Entry 7QV9 (electron microscopy, 3.50 A resolution); this record covers chains D and E of the 14 polymer chains in the assembly.

Chain D:
Protein: DNA-directed RNA polymerase subunit beta'
Source organism: Escherichia coli K-12
Notes: EC 2.7.7.6
UniProtKB: P0A8T7 (RPOC_ECOLI); residues 1-1407 here = UniProt positions 1-1407
Chain sequence (1407 residues; row label = number of the first residue in the row):
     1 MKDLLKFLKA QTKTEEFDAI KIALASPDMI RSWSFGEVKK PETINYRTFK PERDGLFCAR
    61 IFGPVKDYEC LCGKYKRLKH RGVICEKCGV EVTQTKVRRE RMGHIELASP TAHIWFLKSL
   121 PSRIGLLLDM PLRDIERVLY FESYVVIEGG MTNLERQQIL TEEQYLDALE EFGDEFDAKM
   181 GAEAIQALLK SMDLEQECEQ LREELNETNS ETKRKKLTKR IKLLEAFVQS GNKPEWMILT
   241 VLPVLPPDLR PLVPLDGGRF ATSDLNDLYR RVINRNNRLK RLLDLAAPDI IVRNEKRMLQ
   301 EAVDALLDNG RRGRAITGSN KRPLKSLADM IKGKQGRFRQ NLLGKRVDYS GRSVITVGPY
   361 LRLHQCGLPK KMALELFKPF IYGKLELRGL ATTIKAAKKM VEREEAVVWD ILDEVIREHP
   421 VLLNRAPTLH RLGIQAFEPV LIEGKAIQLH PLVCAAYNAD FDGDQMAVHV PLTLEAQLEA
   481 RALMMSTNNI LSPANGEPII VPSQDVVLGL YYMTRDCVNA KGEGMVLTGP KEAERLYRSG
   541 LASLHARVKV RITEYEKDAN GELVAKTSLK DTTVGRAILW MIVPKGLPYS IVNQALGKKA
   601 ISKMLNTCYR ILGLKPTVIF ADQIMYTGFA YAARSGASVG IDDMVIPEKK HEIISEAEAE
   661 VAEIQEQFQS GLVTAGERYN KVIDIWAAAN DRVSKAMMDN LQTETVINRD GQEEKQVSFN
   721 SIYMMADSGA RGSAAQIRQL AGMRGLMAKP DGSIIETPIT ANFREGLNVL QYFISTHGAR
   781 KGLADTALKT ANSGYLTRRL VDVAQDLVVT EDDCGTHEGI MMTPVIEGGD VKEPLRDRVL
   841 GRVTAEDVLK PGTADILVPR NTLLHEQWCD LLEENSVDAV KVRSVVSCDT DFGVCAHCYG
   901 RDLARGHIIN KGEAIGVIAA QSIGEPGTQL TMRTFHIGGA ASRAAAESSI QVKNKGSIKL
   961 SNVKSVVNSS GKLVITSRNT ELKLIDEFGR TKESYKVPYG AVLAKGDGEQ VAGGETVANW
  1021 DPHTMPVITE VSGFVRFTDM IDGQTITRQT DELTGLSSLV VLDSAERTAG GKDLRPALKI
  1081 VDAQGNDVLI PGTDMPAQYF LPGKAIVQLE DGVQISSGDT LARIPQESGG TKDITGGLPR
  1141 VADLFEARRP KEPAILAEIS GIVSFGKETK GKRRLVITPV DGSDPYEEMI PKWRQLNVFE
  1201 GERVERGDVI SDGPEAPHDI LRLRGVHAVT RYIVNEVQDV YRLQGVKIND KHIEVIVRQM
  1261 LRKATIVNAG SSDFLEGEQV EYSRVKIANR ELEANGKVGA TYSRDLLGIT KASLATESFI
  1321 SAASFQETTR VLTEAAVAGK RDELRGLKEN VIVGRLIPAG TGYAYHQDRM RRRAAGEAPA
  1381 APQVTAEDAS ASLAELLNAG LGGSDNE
Not modelled in the structure: 1, 934-946, 1050-1056, 1068-1074, 1089-1096, 1127-1132, 1377-1407
UniProt features mapped onto this chain:
  - binding site (Zn(2+)): C70, C72, C85, C88, C814, C888, C895, C898
  - binding site (Mg(2+)): D460, D462, D464
  - modified residue: K983 (N6-acetyllysine)

Chain E:
Protein: DNA-directed RNA polymerase subunit omega
Source organism: Escherichia coli K-12
Notes: EC 2.7.7.6
UniProtKB: P0A800 (RPOZ_ECOLI); residues 1-91 here = UniProt positions 1-91
Chain sequence (91 residues; each row starts with the number of its first residue):
     1 MARVTVQDAV EKIGNRFDLV LVAARRARQM QVGGKDPLVP EENDKTTVIA LREIEEGLIN
    61 NQILDVRERQ EQQEQEAAEL QAVTAIAEGR R
Not modelled in the structure: 1, 76-91

Interface between chain D and chain E:
Residue-residue contacts (33):
  H364(D) - V4(E)
  V415(D) - K45(E)  hydrogen bond (backbone-side chain)
  R417(D) - A2(E)
  R417(D) - N43(E)  hydrogen bond (side chain-backbone)
  E418(D) - A2(E)
  E418(D) - D44(E)
  E418(D) - K45(E)
  E418(D) - V48(E)
  H419(D) - K45(E)
  L474(D) - A27(E)  hydrophobic
  L474(D) - R28(E)
  L474(D) - Q31(E)
  L474(D) - T47(E)
  E475(D) - R28(E)  salt bridge
  Q477(D) - T47(E)
  L478(D) - V20(E)
  L478(D) - A23(E)  hydrophobic
  L478(D) - A24(E)
  L478(D) - T47(E)
  E479(D) - V20(E)
  R481(D) - V6(E)
  R481(D) - T47(E)
  R481(D) - L51(E)
  A482(D) - R16(E)  hydrogen bond (backbone-side chain)
  L483(D) - R16(E)
  T487(D) - V4(E)  hydrogen bond (side chain-backbone)
  L614(D) - T5(E)
  K615(D) - T5(E)
  R905(D) - R16(E)
  N910(D) - G14(E)
  N910(D) - N15(E)
  T1361(D) - L21(E)
  A1364(D) - L21(E)  hydrophobic
Also at the interface, not in a pair above, chain D (23 interface residues in all): N488, K911, G1360
Also at the interface, not in a pair above, chain E (23 interface residues in all): Q7, F17, E42

Overview:
Chain D and chain E each contribute 23 residues to their interface; the contacts include 4 hydrogen bonds and
1 salt bridge. Polar pairs include E475(D)-R28(E), V415(D)-K45(E) and R417(D)-N43(E). UniProt lists 8
Zn2+-binding residues and 3 Mg2+-binding residues on chain D.
Here chain D is DNA-directed RNA polymerase subunit beta' and chain E is DNA-directed RNA polymerase subunit
omega, both from Escherichia coli K-12. Entry 7QV9 (CryoEM structure of bacterial transcription intermediate
complex mediated by activator PspF) was determined by electron microscopy, deposited together with 7QWP and
7QXI.
